Entry 7LG2 (X-ray diffraction, 2.40 A resolution); this record covers chains A and B of the 3 polymer chains in the assembly.

[Chain A]
Name: MHC class I antigen
From: Homo sapiens
UniProt: U5YJM1 (U5YJM1_HUMAN); residues 1-274 here correspond to UniProt positions 25-298 (UniProt number = residue number + 24)
Amino-acid sequence (274 residues; row label = number of the first residue in the row):
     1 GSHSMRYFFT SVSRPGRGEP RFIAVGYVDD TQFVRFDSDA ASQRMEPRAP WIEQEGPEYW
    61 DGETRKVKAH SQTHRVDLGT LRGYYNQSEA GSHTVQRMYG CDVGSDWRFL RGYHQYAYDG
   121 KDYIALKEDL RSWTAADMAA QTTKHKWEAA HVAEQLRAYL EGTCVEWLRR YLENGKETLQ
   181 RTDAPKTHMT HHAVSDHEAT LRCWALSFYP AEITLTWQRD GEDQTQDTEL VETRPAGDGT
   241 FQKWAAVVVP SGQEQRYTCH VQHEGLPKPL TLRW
Disulfides: Cys101-Cys164, Cys203-Cys259

[Chain B]
Name: Beta-2-microglobulin
From: Homo sapiens
UniProt: P61769 (B2MG_HUMAN); residues 1-99 here correspond to UniProt positions 21-119 (UniProt number = residue number + 20)
Amino-acid sequence (100 residues; row label = number of the first residue in the row; numbering starts at 0):
     0 MIQRTPKIQV YSRHPAENGK SNFLNCYVSG FHPSDIEVDL LKNGERIEKV EHSDLSFSKD
    60 WSFYLLYYTE FTPTEKDEYA CRVNHVTLSQ PKIVKWDRDM
Disulfides: Cys25-Cys80
Construct notes: expression tag (0)
UniProt features mapped onto this chain:
  - modified residue: Gln2 (Pyrrolidone carboxylic acid)
  - glycosylation: Ile1 (N-linked (Glc) (glycation) isoleucine), Lys19 (N-linked (Glc) (glycation) lysine), Lys41 (N-linked (Glc) (glycation) lysine), Lys48 (N-linked (Glc) (glycation) lysine), Lys58 (N-linked (Glc) (glycation) lysine), Lys91 (N-linked (Glc) (glycation) lysine), Lys94 (N-linked (Glc) (glycation) lysine)

[Interface between chain A and chain B]
Contacting residue pairs - 57 pairs, chain A then chain B:
  Phe8(A) - Ser55(B)
  Phe8(A) - Phe56(B)
  Phe9(A) - Phe56(B)
  Thr10(A) - Leu54(B)
  Thr10(A) - Phe56(B)
  Thr10(A) - Phe62(B)
  Val12(A) - Ser33(B)
  Ile23(A) - Leu54(B)
  Val25(A) - Asp53(B)
  Val25(A) - Leu54(B)
  Val25(A) - Ser55(B)
  Tyr27(A) - Ser55(B)
  Tyr27(A) - Tyr63(B)
  Gln32(A) - Asp53(B)  hydrogen bond
  Arg35(A) - Asp53(B)  salt bridge
  Arg48(A) - Asp53(B)  salt bridge
  His93(A) - Met0(B)
  Gln96(A) - His31(B)  hydrogen bond
  Gln96(A) - Phe56(B)
  Gln96(A) - Trp60(B)  hydrogen bond (side chain-backbone)
  Gln96(A) - Phe62(B)
  Arg97(A) - Phe56(B)
  Gln115(A) - Lys58(B)
  Gln115(A) - Trp60(B)
  Tyr116(A) - Trp60(B)
  Ala117(A) - Trp60(B)
  Asp119(A) - Met0(B)
  Asp119(A) - Ile1(B)
  Asp119(A) - His31(B)
  Gly120(A) - His31(B)
  Gly120(A) - Trp60(B)
  Asp122(A) - Trp60(B)  hydrogen bond
  Thr190(A) - Met99(B)  hydrogen bond (side chain-backbone)
  His192(A) - Asp98(B)
  His192(A) - Met99(B)
  Arg202(A) - Met99(B)  hydrogen bond (side chain-backbone)
  Trp204(A) - Met99(B)  hydrogen bond (side chain-backbone)
  Val231(A) - Gln8(B)
  Glu232(A) - Lys6(B)  salt bridge
  Glu232(A) - Gln8(B)  hydrogen bond (backbone-side chain)
  Glu232(A) - Tyr26(B)  hydrogen bond
  Glu232(A) - Ser28(B)  hydrogen bond
  Arg234(A) - Gln8(B)  hydrogen bond
  Arg234(A) - Tyr10(B)
  Pro235(A) - Tyr10(B)  hydrogen bond (backbone-side chain)
  Pro235(A) - Asn24(B)
  Pro235(A) - Tyr26(B)
  Pro235(A) - Leu65(B)  hydrophobic
  Ala236(A) - Arg12(B)  hydrogen bond (backbone-side chain)
  Ala236(A) - Asn24(B)  hydrogen bond (backbone-side chain)
  Gly237(A) - Arg12(B)  hydrogen bond (backbone-side chain)
  Gly237(A) - Leu65(B)
  Asp238(A) - Arg12(B)
  Asp238(A) - His13(B)
  Gln242(A) - Tyr10(B)
  Gln242(A) - Ser11(B)  hydrogen bond (side chain-backbone)
  Gln242(A) - Arg12(B)  hydrogen bond (side chain-backbone)
Other interface residues (no listed pair), chain A (37 interface residues in all): Ser92, Thr94, Met98, Lys121, Leu206, Thr233
Other interface residues (no listed pair), chain B (26 interface residues in all): Pro14, Asp34

[Overview]
37 residues of chain A face 26 of chain B across their interface, with 17 hydrogen bonds and 3 salt bridges.
Among the polar pairs are Arg35(A)-Asp53(B), Arg48(A)-Asp53(B) and Glu232(A)-Lys6(B).
Chain A is MHC class I antigen and chain B is Beta-2-microglobulin, both from Homo sapiens; the structure,
Human leukocyte antigen A*0201 in complex with SARS-CoV2 epitope ALWEIQQVV, was determined by X-ray
diffraction.
